Entry 8DBV (electron microscopy, 3.70 A resolution); this record covers chains L and Q of the 22 polymer chains in the assembly.

Chain L (and Q):
Protein: ATP synthase subunit c
Organism: Escherichia coli
Notes: chain Q of this document is another copy of the same molecule, construct and numbering; everything in this record applies to it too
UniProtKB: F4TL55 (F4TL55_ECOLX); residues 1-79 here = UniProt positions 1-79
Amino-acid sequence (79 residues; numbered 1 to 79; the number before each row is that of its first residue):
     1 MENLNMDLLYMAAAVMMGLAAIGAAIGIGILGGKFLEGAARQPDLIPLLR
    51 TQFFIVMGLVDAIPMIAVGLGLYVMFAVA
Unresolved in the structure: 1-2

How chain L and chain Q interact:
Contacting residue pairs (58):
  Leu4(L) with Asn5(Q)
  Asp7(L) with Asn5(Q), hydrogen bond; Leu8(Q)
  Leu8(L) with Leu8(Q), hydrophobic
  Tyr10(L) with Leu9(Q), hydrophobic; Ala12(Q); Val74(Q), hydrophobic
  Met11(L) with Met11(Q), hydrophobic; Ala12(Q), hydrophobic; Val15(Q), hydrophobic
  Ala14(L) with Ala12(Q); Met16(Q), hydrophobic
  Met17(L) with Met16(Q), hydrophobic; Leu70(Q), hydrophobic
  Gly18(L) with Leu19(Q)
  Leu19(L) with Leu19(Q)
  Ala21(L) with Ile63(Q), hydrophobic; Pro64(Q), hydrophobic
  Ile22(L) with Leu19(Q); Gly23(Q)
  Ala24(L) with Ile63(Q), hydrophobic
  Ala25(L) with Gly23(Q); Gly27(Q); Val60(Q); Pro64(Q), hydrophobic
  Ile26(L) with Gly23(Q); Ile26(Q), hydrophobic; Ile30(Q), hydrophobic
  Ile28(L) with Val60(Q), hydrophobic
  Gly29(L) with Gly27(Q); Ile30(Q)
  Ile30(L) with Ile30(Q), hydrophobic
  Gly32(L) with Leu31(Q)
  Gly33(L) with Leu31(Q); Lys34(Q)
  Leu36(L) with Leu31(Q); Phe35(Q), hydrophobic; Gln52(Q)
  Glu37(L) with Lys34(Q), salt bridge
  Ala39(L) with Leu49(Q), hydrophobic
  Ala40(L) with Gly38(Q); Gln42(Q), hydrogen bond (backbone-side chain); Leu45(Q); Leu49(Q)
  Arg41(L) with Arg41(Q)
  Pro43(L) with Leu45(Q), hydrophobic; Leu48(Q), hydrophobic
  Ile46(L) with Leu48(Q), hydrophobic; Gln52(Q)
  Arg50(L) with Gln52(Q)
  Phe53(L) with Val56(Q), hydrophobic; Leu59(Q), hydrophobic
  Met65(L) with Ile63(Q), hydrophobic
  Leu72(L) with Leu70(Q), hydrophobic
  Met75(L) with Leu70(Q), hydrophobic; Tyr73(Q), hydrophobic; Val74(Q), hydrophobic
  Phe76(L) with Tyr73(Q), hydrophobic
Interface residues without a listed pair, chain L (39 interface residues in all): Met6, Ala13, Ala20, Phe35, Met57, Asp61, Val68
Interface residues without a listed pair, chain Q (37 interface residues in all): Ala20, Ile22, Ala24, Phe53, Ile66, Ala67, Val78

Overview:
39 residues of chain L face 37 of chain Q across their interface; the contacts include 2 hydrogen bonds and 1
salt bridge. Polar pairs include Glu37(L)-Lys34(Q), Asp7(L)-Asn5(Q) and Ala40(L)-Gln42(Q).
Both chains are ATP synthase subunit c (Escherichia coli). Entry 8DBV (E. coli ATP synthase imaged in 10mM
MgATP State3 "down) was determined by electron microscopy, deposited together with 8DBP, 8DBQ, 8DBR, 8DBS,
8DBT, 8DBU and 8DBW.
